Entry 5N1Q (X-ray diffraction, 1.90 A resolution); this record covers chains A and F of the 6 polymer chains in the assembly.

== Chain A ==
Name: Methyl-coenzyme M reductase III from methanothermococcus thermolithotrophicus subunit alpha
Source organism: Methanothermococcus thermolithotrophicus DSM 2095
Notes: EC 2.8.4.1
Chain sequence (553 residues; numbered 1 to 553; the number before each row is that of its first residue):
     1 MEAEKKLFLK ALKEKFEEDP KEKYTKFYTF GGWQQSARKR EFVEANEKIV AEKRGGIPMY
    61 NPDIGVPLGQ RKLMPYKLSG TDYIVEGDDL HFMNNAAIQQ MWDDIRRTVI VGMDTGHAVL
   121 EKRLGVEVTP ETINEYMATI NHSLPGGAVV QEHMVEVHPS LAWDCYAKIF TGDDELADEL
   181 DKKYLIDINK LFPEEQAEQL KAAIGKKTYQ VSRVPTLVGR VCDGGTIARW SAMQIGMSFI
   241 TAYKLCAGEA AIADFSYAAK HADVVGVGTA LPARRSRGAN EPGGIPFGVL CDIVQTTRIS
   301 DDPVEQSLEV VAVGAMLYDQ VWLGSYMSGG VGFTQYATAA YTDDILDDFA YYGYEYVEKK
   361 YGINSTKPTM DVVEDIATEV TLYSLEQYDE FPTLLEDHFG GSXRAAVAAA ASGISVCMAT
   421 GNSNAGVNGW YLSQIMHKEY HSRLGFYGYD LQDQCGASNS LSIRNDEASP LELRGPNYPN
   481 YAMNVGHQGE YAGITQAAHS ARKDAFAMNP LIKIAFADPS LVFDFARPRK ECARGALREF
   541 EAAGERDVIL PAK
Disordered / not traced: 1-4
Modified positions: His261 (N1-methylated histidine; MHS); Arg275 (5-methyl-arginine; AGM); MGN (2-methyl-glutamine) at position 403; Gly448 (thioglycin; GL3)
Metal / ion sites: factor 430 Ni: Gln151 (together with 1-thioethanesulfonic acid); K+: Gly219, Arg220, Cys222 (shared with 3 residues of chain D)
Ligand contacts:
  - 1-thioethanesulfonic acid (COM): Tyr336, Phe446, Tyr447
  - factor 430 (F43), molecule 1: Gly147, Ala148, Val149, Val150, Gln151, Met154, Met233, Gln234, Met237, Ile240, Ala247, Gly248
  - factor 430 (F43), molecule 2: Gly329, Gly330, Val331, Gly332, Phe333, Thr334, Gln335, Tyr336, Phe399, Gly400, MGN_403, Gly445, Phe446
  - Coenzyme B (TP7), molecule 1: Arg229, Lys260, His261
  - Coenzyme B (TP7), molecule 2: Arg274, Leu323, Met327, Ser328, Phe333, Phe446, Ala482, Met483, Asn484, Val485

== Chain F ==
Name: Methyl-coenzyme M reductase III from methanothermococcus thermolithotrophicus subunit gamma
Source organism: Methanothermococcus thermolithotrophicus DSM 2095
Notes: EC 2.8.4.1
Chain sequence (261 residues; row label = number of the first residue in the row):
     1 MAYKPQFYPG ATKIAQNRRD HLNPDFELEK LREIPDEELV KVMGHRQPGE DYKTVHPPLE
    61 EMDLPEDYVR DLVEPISGAK EGHRIRYIQF ADSMYFAPAQ PYDRARMYMW RFRGVDTGSL
   121 SGRQVIEMRE SNLEEISKNV LMDTSLFDPA RIGMRGATVH GHSLRLDENG LMFDALQRYV
   181 YDEKTGHVVY VKDQVGRPLD EPVDVGEPLP EEKLREITTI YRKDGVPMRD DEELLTVVKR
   241 IHRARTLGGY MPVNEVFDKL L
Disordered / not traced: 1
Ligand contacts: factor 430 (F43): Leu120, Ser121, Gly122, Arg123, Ala157, Thr158, Val159, His160, Gly161, His162

== How chain A and chain F interact ==
Residue-residue contacts (17):
  Leu124(A) - Arg84(F)  hydrogen bond (backbone-side chain)
  Leu124(A) - Arg86(F)
  Gly125(A) - Lys53(F)
  Val150(A) - Thr158(F)  hydrogen bond (backbone-side chain)
  Glu152(A) - His160(F)
  Glu152(A) - Phe173(F)
  Lys244(A) - Val195(F)
  Lys244(A) - Arg197(F)
  Cys246(A) - Tyr87(F)  hydrophobic
  Cys246(A) - Gln89(F)
  Cys246(A) - Gly156(F)
  Ala247(A) - Arg123(F)  hydrogen bond (backbone-side chain)
  Ala247(A) - Gly156(F)  hydrogen bond (backbone-backbone)
  Gly248(A) - Arg123(F)  hydrogen bond (backbone-side chain)
  Glu249(A) - Arg86(F)  salt bridge
  Glu249(A) - Glu127(F)
  Ala250(A) - Glu127(F)  hydrogen bond (backbone-side chain)
Other interface residues (no listed pair), chain A (11 interface residues in all): Leu245
Other interface residues (no listed pair), chain F (14 interface residues in all): Ala157

== Summary ==
The interface between chain A and chain F involves 11 residues on one side and 14 on the other; the contacts
include 6 hydrogen bonds and 1 salt bridge. Polar pairs include Glu249(A)-Arg86(F), Leu124(A)-Arg84(F) and
Val150(A)-Thr158(F).
Chain A is Methyl-coenzyme M reductase III from methanothermococcus thermolithotrophicus subunit alpha and
chain F is Methyl-coenzyme M reductase III from methanothermococcus thermolithotrophicus subunit gamma, both
from Methanothermococcus thermolithotrophicus DSM 2095; the structure, Methyl-coenzyme M reductase III from
methanothermococcus thermolithotrophicus at 1.9 A resolution, was determined by X-ray diffraction, deposited
together with 5N28 and 5N2A.
